3WKJ - chains G and J of the 10 polymer chains in the assembly; structure by X-ray diffraction, 2.80 A resolution.

[Chain G]
Molecule: Histone H2A type 1-B/E
From: Homo sapiens
Reference sequence: P04908 (H2A1B_HUMAN); residues 0-129 here correspond to UniProt positions 1-130 (UniProt number = residue number + 1)
Chain sequence (133 residues; row label = number of the first residue in the row; numbers below 1 keep their minus sign (Gly-3 is residue -3)):
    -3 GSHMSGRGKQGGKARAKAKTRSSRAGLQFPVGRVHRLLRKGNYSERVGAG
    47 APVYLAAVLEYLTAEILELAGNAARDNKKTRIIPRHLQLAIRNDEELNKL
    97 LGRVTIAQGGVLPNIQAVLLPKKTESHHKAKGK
Disordered / not traced: -3 to 14, 119-129
Differences from the reference sequence: expression tag (-3 to -1)
UniProt features mapped onto this chain:
  - modified residue: Ser1 (N-acetylserine), Arg3 (Citrulline), Lys5 (N6-(2-hydroxyisobutyryl)lysine), Lys9 (N6-(2-hydroxyisobutyryl)lysine), Lys13 (N6-(beta-hydroxybutyryl)lysine), Lys36 (N6-(2-hydroxyisobutyryl)lysine), Lys74 (N6-(2-hydroxyisobutyryl)lysine), Lys75 (N6-(2-hydroxyisobutyryl)lysine), Lys95 (N6-(2-hydroxyisobutyryl)lysine), Gln104 (N5-methylglutamine), Lys118 (N6-(2-hydroxyisobutyryl)lysine), Lys119 (N6-crotonyllysine), Thr120 (Phosphothreonine), Lys125 (N6-crotonyllysine)
  - cross-link (Glycyl lysine isopeptide (Lys-Gly)): Lys13 (interchain with G-Cter in ubiquitin), Lys15 (interchain with G-Cter in ubiquitin), Lys119 (interchain with G-Cter in ubiquitin)

[Chain J]
Molecule: 146-nt DNA strand
From: Homo sapiens
Sequence (146 nucleotides; row label = number of the first residue in the row):
   147 ATCAATATCCACCTGCAGATTCTACCAAAAGTGTATTTGGAAACTGCTCC
   197 ATCAAAAGGCATGTTCAGCTGAATTCAGCTGAACATGCCTTTTGATGGAG
   247 CAGTTTCCAAATACACTTTTGGTAGAATCTGCAGGTGGATATTGAT
Disordered / not traced: 147
Bound ions: Mn2+ site 1 near DG217 (its only coordinating residue here); Mn2+ site 2 near DG267 (its only coordinating residue here)

[How chain G and chain J interact]
Contacting residue pairs (11):
  Lys15(G) - DG177(J)  phosphate contact
  Lys15(G) - DT178(J)  phosphate contact
  Arg17(G) - DG177(J)  salt bridge to the phosphate
  Arg20(G) - DT178(J)  salt bridge to the phosphate
  Gly28(G) - DA176(J)  phosphate contact
  Arg29(G) - DA176(J)  hydrogen bond to the phosphate
  Arg32(G) - DA175(J)  phosphate contact
  Arg32(G) - DA176(J)  salt bridge to the phosphate
  Glu41(G) - DG185(J)  phosphate contact
  Arg42(G) - DG185(J)  sugar contact
  Arg77(G) - DT166(J)  sugar contact
Interface residues without a listed pair, chain G (10 interface residues in all): Thr16
Interface residues without a listed pair, chain J (7 interface residues in all): DT184

[In short]
10 residues of chain G face 7 of chain J across their interface, with 1 hydrogen bond and 3 salt bridges.
Among the polar pairs are Arg29(G)-DA176(J), Arg17(G)-DG177(J) and Arg20(G)-DT178(J).
Chain G is Histone H2A type 1-B/E and chain J is a 146-nt DNA strand, both from Homo sapiens; the structure,
The nucleosome containing human TSH2B, was determined by X-ray diffraction.
